Entry 6FEQ (electron microscopy, 3.60 A resolution); this record covers chains A and D of the 6 polymer chains in the assembly.

# Chain A
Name: ATP-binding cassette sub-family G member 2
Organism: Homo sapiens
UniProtKB: Q9UNQ0 (ABCG2_HUMAN); residue numbers follow UniProt; this construct covers 1-655
Chain sequence (655 residues; each row starts with the number of its first residue):
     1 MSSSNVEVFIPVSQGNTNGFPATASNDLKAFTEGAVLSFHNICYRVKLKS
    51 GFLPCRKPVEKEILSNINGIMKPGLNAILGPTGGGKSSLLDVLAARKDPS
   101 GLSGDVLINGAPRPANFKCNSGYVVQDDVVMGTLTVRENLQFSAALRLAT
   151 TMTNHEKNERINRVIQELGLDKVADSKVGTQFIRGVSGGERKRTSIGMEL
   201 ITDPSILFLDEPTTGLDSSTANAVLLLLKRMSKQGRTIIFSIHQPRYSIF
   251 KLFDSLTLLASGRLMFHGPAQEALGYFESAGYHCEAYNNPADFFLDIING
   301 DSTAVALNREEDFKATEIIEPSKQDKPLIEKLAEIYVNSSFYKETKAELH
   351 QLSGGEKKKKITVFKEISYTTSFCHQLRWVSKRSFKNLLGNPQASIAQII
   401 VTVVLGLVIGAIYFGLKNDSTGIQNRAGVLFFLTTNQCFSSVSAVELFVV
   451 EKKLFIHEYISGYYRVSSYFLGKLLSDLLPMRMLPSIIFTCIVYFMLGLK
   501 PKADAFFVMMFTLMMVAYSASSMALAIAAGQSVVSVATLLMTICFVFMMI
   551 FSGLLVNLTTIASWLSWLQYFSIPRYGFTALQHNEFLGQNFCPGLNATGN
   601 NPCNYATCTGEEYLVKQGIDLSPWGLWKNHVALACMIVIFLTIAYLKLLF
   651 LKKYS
Unresolved in the structure: 1-34, 47-60, 302-327, 355-368, 655
UniProt features mapped onto this chain:
  - binding site (ATP): Gly80 to Ser87, Arg184 to Glu190, Glu211, His243
  - site (Not glycosylated): Asn418, Asn557
  - modified residue: Thr362 (Phosphothreonine)
  - glycosylation: Asn596 (N-linked (GlcNAc...) asparagine)
  - natural variant: Val12 (V12M: Found in Jr(a-) blood group phenotype), Gln141 (Q141K: Associated with high serum levels of uric acid and increased risk of gout), Arg147 (R147W: Loss of protein expression), Thr153 (T153M: Decreased protein abundance), Lys360 (deletion: No effect on protein abundance), Phe373 (F373C: Decreased protein abundance), Thr421 (T421A: No effect on protein abundance), Thr434 (T434M: No effect on protein abundance), Ser476 (S476P: No effect on protein abundance), Ser572 (S572R: Decreased protein abundance), Asp620 (D620N: No effect on protein abundance)
  - mutagenesis: Met71 (M71V: Decreased protein abundance. No effect on substrate transmembrane transport), Lys86 (K86M: Decreased protein abundance. Decreased localization to the plasma membrane and retained intracellularly. Loss of ATPase-coupled transmembrane transporter activity), Glu211 (E211Q: Decreased estrone-3 sulfate ATPase-coupled transmembrane transporter activity. Decreased substrate-induced ATP hydrolysis ...), Thr362 (T362A: Loss of phosphorylation by PIM1. Decreased localization to the plasma membrane. Decreased homooligomerization. Loss of function in resistance to drug treatment ...), Arg383 (R383C: Loss of protein expression), Asn418 (N418Q: No effect), Thr435 (T435A: No effect on stability. Increased estrone-3 sulfate ATPase-coupled transmembrane transporter activity. Increased substrate-induced ATP hydrolysis. Increased substrate transport ...), Asn436 (N436A: No effect on stability. Decreased estrone-3 sulfate ATPase-coupled transmembrane transporter activity. Decreased substrate-induced ATP hydrolysis. Decreased substrate transport), Phe439 (F439A: No effect on stability. Decreased estrone-3 sulfate ATPase-coupled transmembrane transporter activity. Decreased substrate-induced ATP hydrolysis. Decreased substrate transport), Arg482 (R482D: Decreases ATPase activity; R482G/N/S/T: Increases ATPase activity; R482K/I/M/Y: No change in ATPase activity; R482T/Y: Decreases transport activity), Val546 (V546A: No effect on stability. No effect on estrone-3 sulfate ATPase-coupled transmembrane transporter activity. No effect on substrate-induced ATP hydrolysis. No effect on substrate transport ...), Met549 (M549A: No effect on stability. No effect on estrone-3 sulfate ATPase-coupled transmembrane transporter activity. No effect on substrate-induced ATP hydrolysis. No effect on substrate transport), 7 further mutagenesis entries in UniProt
Disulfides: Cys592-Cys608
Covalently attached groups: N-acetylglucosamine (NAG) linked to Asn596
Ligand contacts: D6T (N-[5-[1-[4-[2-[6-methoxy-7-[2-[2-(2-methoxyethoxy)ethoxy]ethoxy]-3,4-dihydro-1H-isoquinolin-2-yl]ethyl]phenyl]-1,2,3-triazol-4-yl]-2-propanoyl-phenyl]quinoline-2-carboxamide): Leu405, Phe432, Thr435, Asn436, Phe439, Ser440, Leu539, Ile543, Val546, Met549
From the paper describing this entry:
  - disease-associated variants - Q141K: decreased expression (citing earlier work)

# Chain D
Name: 5D3(Fab) heavy chain variable domain
Organism: Mus musculus
Notes: antibody fragment or engineered binder
Chain sequence (221 residues; each row starts with the number of its first residue):
     1 QVQLQESGPGLVKPSQSLSLTCTVTGFSITSDYAWNWIRQFPGKKLEWMG
    51 YINFDGGTTYNPSLRGRISITRDTSKNQFFLQLRSVTPEDTATYYCATFY
   101 GAKGTLDYWGQGTSVTVSSAKTTPPSVYPLAPVCGDTSGSSVTLGCLVKG
   151 YFPEPVTLTWNSGSLSSGVHTFPAVLQSDLYTLSSSVTVTSSTWPSQSIT
   201 CNVAHPASSTKVDKKIEPRGP
Unresolved in the structure: 1, 120-221
Disulfides: Cys22-Cys96
Ligand contacts: N-acetylglucosamine (NAG; 2-acetamido-2-deoxy-beta-D-glucopyranose): Thr30, Ser31, Phe54

# How chain A and chain D interact
Residue-residue contacts (16; chain A residue first):
  Asn590(A) - Asp55(D)
  Pro593(A) - Tyr51(D)
  Pro593(A) - Asn53(D)
  Pro593(A) - Phe99(D)
  Pro593(A) - Gly101(D)
  Gly594(A) - Asp32(D)
  Gly594(A) - Tyr33(D)
  Gly594(A) - Ala34(D)
  Gly594(A) - Asn53(D)
  Gly594(A) - Tyr100(D)
  Leu595(A) - Asp32(D)
  Leu595(A) - Phe54(D)
  Leu595(A) - Ala102(D)  hydrophobic
  Asn596(A) - Ser31(D)  hydrogen bond (side chain-backbone)
  Asn596(A) - Asp32(D)  hydrogen bond (backbone-side chain)
  Asn596(A) - Phe54(D)

# Summary
5 residues of chain A face 12 of chain D across their interface; the contacts include 2 hydrogen bonds. Among
the polar pairs are Asn596(A)-Ser31(D) and Asn596(A)-Asp32(D). Bound to chain A: compound D6T. Bound to chain
D: N-acetylglucosamine. N-acetylglucosamine is covalently linked to Asn596(A). From the paper: Q141K of chain
A reduces expression.
Here chain A is ATP-binding cassette sub-family G member 2 (Homo sapiens) and chain D is 5D3(Fab) heavy chain
variable domain (Mus musculus). Entry 6FEQ (Structure of inhibitor-bound ABCG2) was determined by electron
microscopy, deposited together with 6HIJ, 6ETI and 6FFC.
